PDB entry 1UE7 | X-ray diffraction, 3.20 A resolution | chains A and B

[Chain A (and B)]
Protein: Single-strand binding protein
From: Mycobacterium tuberculosis
Notes: chain B of this document is another copy of the same molecule, construct and numbering; everything in this record applies to it too
UniProt: P0A610 (SSB_MYCTU); residues 1-164 here = UniProt positions 1-164
Sequence (164 residues; row label = number of the first residue in the row):
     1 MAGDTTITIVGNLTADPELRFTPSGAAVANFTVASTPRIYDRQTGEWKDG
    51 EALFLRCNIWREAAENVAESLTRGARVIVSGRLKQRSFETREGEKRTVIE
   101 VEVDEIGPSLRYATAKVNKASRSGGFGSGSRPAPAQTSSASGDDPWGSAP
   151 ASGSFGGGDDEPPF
Not modelled in the structure: 1-2, 43-48, 87-96, 125-164 (chain B: 1-2, 37-50, 88-96, 124-164)

[Interface between chain A and chain B]
Pairs across the interface (22; chain A residue first):
  Gly3(A) - Thr36(B)
  Ile7(A) - Thr5(B)
  Ile7(A) - Thr6(B)
  Ile7(A) - Leu83(B)  hydrophobic
  Thr8(A) - Thr5(B)
  Thr36(A) - Gly3(B)  hydrogen bond (backbone-backbone)
  Pro37(A) - Gly3(B)
  Glu51(A) - Arg86(B)
  Ala52(A) - Gln85(B)
  Ala52(A) - Arg86(B)
  Leu53(A) - Lys84(B)
  Leu53(A) - Gln85(B)
  Leu53(A) - Ile99(B)  hydrophobic
  Phe54(A) - Gln85(B)  hydrogen bond (backbone-side chain)
  Leu55(A) - Ile99(B)  hydrophobic
  Arg56(A) - Gln85(B)
  Leu83(A) - Ile7(B)  hydrophobic
  Leu83(A) - Leu53(B)
  Gln85(A) - Ala52(B)  hydrogen bond (side chain-backbone)
  Gln85(A) - Leu53(B)
  Gln85(A) - Phe54(B)
  Ile99(A) - Ile99(B)
Other interface residues (no listed pair), chain A (18 interface residues in all): Thr5, Ser35, Arg38, Thr97
Other interface residues (no listed pair), chain B (19 interface residues in all): Asp4, Thr8, Ser35, Leu55, Thr97, Val98

[Overview]
18 residues of chain A face 19 of chain B across their interface, with 3 hydrogen bonds. Polar pairs include
Phe54(A)-Gln85(B), Gln85(A)-Ala52(B) and Thr36(A)-Gly3(B).
Both chains are Single-strand binding protein (Mycobacterium tuberculosis). Entry 1UE7 (Crystal structure of
the single-stranded dna-binding protein from mycobacterium tuberculosis) was determined by X-ray diffraction
(same publication as 1UE1, 1UE5 and 1UE6).
